PDB entry 6EHT | X-ray diffraction, 3.20 A resolution | chains B and C of the 7 polymer chains in the assembly

== Chain B ==
Molecule: Proliferating cell nuclear antigen
Source organism: Homo sapiens
Reference sequence: P12004 (PCNA_HUMAN); residue numbers follow UniProt; this construct covers 1-254
Chain sequence (254 residues; row label = number of the first residue in the row):
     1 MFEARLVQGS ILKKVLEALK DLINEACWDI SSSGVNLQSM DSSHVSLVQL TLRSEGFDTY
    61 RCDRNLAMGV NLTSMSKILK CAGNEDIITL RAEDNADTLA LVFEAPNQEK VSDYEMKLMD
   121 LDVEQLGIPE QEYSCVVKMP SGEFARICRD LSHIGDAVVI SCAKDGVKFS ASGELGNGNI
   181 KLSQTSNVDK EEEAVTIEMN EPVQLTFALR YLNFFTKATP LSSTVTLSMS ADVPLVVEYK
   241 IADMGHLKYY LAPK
Unresolved in the structure: 1
Curated features (UniProtKB/Swiss-Prot):
  - DNA-binding region: Arg61 to Lys80
  - modified residue: Lys14 (N6-acetyllysine), Lys77 (N6-acetyllysine), Lys80 (N6-acetyllysine), Tyr211 (Phosphotyrosine), Lys248 (N6-acetyllysine)
  - cross-link (Glycyl lysine isopeptide (Lys-Gly)): Lys164 (interchain with G-Cter in SUMO2), Lys254 (interchain with G-Cter in SUMO2)
Disulfides: Cys135-Cys162
From the paper describing this entry:
  - binding site for the 10-nt DNA strand: His153

== Chain C ==
Molecule: Proliferating cell nuclear antigen
Source organism: Homo sapiens
Reference sequence: P12004 (PCNA_HUMAN); residues 1-255 here = UniProt positions 1-255
Chain sequence (256 residues; each row starts with the number of its first residue; numbering starts at 0):
     0 HMFEARLVQG SILKKVLEAL KDLINEACWD ISSSGVNLQS MDSSHVSLVQ LTLRSEGFDT
    60 YRCDRNLAMG VNLTSMSKIL KCAGNEDIIT LRAEDNADTL ALVFEAPNQE KVSDYEMKLM
   120 DLDVEQLGIP EQEYSCVVKM PSGEFARICR DLSHIGDAVV ISCAKDGVKF SASGELGNGN
   180 IKLSQTSNVD KEEEAVTIEM NEPVQLTFAL RYLNFFTKAT PLSSTVTLSM SADVPLVVEY
   240 KIADMGHLKY YLAPKI
Differences from the reference sequence: expression tag (0)
Curated features (UniProtKB/Swiss-Prot):
  - DNA-binding region: Arg61 to Lys80
  - modified residue: Lys14 (N6-acetyllysine), Lys77 (N6-acetyllysine), Lys80 (N6-acetyllysine), Tyr211 (Phosphotyrosine), Lys248 (N6-acetyllysine)
  - cross-link (Glycyl lysine isopeptide (Lys-Gly)): Lys164 (interchain with G-Cter in SUMO2), Lys254 (interchain with G-Cter in SUMO2)
Disulfides: Cys135-Cys162

== Interface between chain B and chain C ==
Pairs across the interface - 23 pairs, chain B then chain C:
  Lys80(B) with Arg146(C)
  Cys81(B) with Arg146(C), hydrogen bond (backbone-side chain); Asp150(C)
  Ala82(B) with Arg146(C)
  Gly83(B) with Arg146(C)
  Glu109(B) with Lys181(C); Leu182(C); Ser183(C), hydrogen bond (backbone-side chain)
  Lys110(B) with Lys181(C)
  Val111(B) with Asn179(C); Ile180(C); Lys181(C), hydrogen bond (backbone-backbone)
  Ser112(B) with Asn179(C)
  Asp113(B) with Gly178(C); Asn179(C), hydrogen bond (backbone-backbone)
  Tyr114(B) with Ile154(C), hydrophobic; Asn177(C); Gly178(C); Ile180(C)
  Glu115(B) with Gly176(C); Asn177(C), hydrogen bond (backbone-backbone)
  Met116(B) with Leu175(C)
  Lys117(B) with Leu175(C), hydrogen bond (backbone-backbone)
Interface residues without a listed pair, chain C (13 interface residues in all): Leu151

== Summary ==
The chain B/chain C interface involves 13 residues from each chain, with 6 hydrogen bonds. Among the polar
pairs are Cys81(B)-Arg146(C), Glu109(B)-Ser183(C) and Val111(B)-Lys181(C). The paper reports a binding site
for the 10-nt DNA strand at His153(B).
Here chain B is Proliferating cell nuclear antigen and chain C is Proliferating cell nuclear antigen, both
from Homo sapiens. Entry 6EHT (Modulation of PCNA sliding surface by p15PAF suggests a suppressive mechanism
for cisplatin-induced DNA lesion bypass ...) was determined by X-ray diffraction, deposited together with
6GWS.
